PDB entry 3HUJ | X-ray diffraction, 2.50 A resolution | chains A and H of the 4 polymer chains in the assembly

[Chain A]
Name: T-cell surface glycoprotein CD1d
Organism: Homo sapiens
UniProt: P15813 (CD1D_HUMAN); residues 3-277 here correspond to UniProt positions 21-295 (UniProt number = residue number + 18)
Chain sequence (284 residues; row label = number of the first residue in the row; numbering starts at 0):
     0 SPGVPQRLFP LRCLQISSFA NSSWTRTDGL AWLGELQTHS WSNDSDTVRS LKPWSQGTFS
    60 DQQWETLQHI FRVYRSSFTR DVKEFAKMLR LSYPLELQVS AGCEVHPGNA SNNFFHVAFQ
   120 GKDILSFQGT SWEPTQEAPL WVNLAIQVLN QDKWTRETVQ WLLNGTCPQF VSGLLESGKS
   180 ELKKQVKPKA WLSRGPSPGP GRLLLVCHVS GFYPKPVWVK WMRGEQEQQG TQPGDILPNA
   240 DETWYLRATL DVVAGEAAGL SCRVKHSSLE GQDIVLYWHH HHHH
Unresolved in the structure: 0-5, 281-283
Sequence notes: expression tag (0-2, 278-283)
Cystine bridges: C102-C166, C206-C261
Glycans and other covalent adducts: N-acetylglucosamine (NAG) linked to N20, N42
Small-molecule neighbours: AGH (n-{(1S,2R,3S)-1-[(alpha-D-galactopyranosyloxy)methyl]-2,3-dihydroxyheptadecyl}hexacosanamide): L10, C12, L13, Q14, G28, L29, A30, H38, W40, V47, W63, I69, F70, V72, Y73, S76, F77, D80, V81, F84, L90, L96, A100, G101, F114, V116, I123, L124, W131, W140, L148, D151, W153, T154, T157, V158, L161, L162, C166, F169
Reported in the primary citation:
  - binding site for AGH: W153

[Chain H]
Name: NKT15 T cell receptor beta-chain
Organism: Homo sapiens
Chain sequence (246 residues; each row starts with the number of its first residue; note: 2 numbers in that range are skipped by the numbering (no residue carries them; nothing is unmodelled there); numbering starts at 0):
     0 MEADIYQTPR YLVIGTGKKI TLECSQTMGH DKMYWYQQDP GMELHLIHYS YGVNSTEKGD
    60 LSSE
    65 STVSRIRTEH FPLTLESARP SHTSQYLCAS SGLRDRGLY
   105 EQYFGPGTRL TVTEDLKNVF PPEVAVFEPS EAEISHTQKA TLVCLATGFY PDHVELSWWV
   165 NGKEVHSGVC TDPQPLKEQP ALNDSRYALS SRLRVSATFW QNPRNHFRCQ VQFYGLSEND
   225 EWTQDRAKPV TQIVSAEAWG RAD
Unresolved in the structure: 0
Cystine bridges: C23-C92, C148-C213

[Chain A / chain H interface]
Pairs across the interface (7):
  E83(A) with Y48(H), hydrogen bond; Y50(H), hydrogen bond
  K86(A) with Y48(H), hydrogen bond; E56(H), salt bridge
  M87(A) with Y50(H), hydrophobic
  Q146(A) with D30(H), hydrogen bond
  Q150(A) with Y103(H)
Other interface residues (no listed pair), chain A (6 interface residues in all): R89
Other interface residues (no listed pair), chain H (7 interface residues in all): N53, K57
From the paper, about this interface:
  - pairs named by the authors: Y50(H)-E83(A)

[Overview]
6 residues of chain A face 7 of chain H across their interface; the contacts include 4 hydrogen bonds and 1
salt bridge. Polar pairs include K86(A)-E56(H), E83(A)-Y48(H) and E83(A)-Y50(H). The authors report a contact
between Y50(H) and E83(A). Bound to chain A: compound AGH. From the paper: a binding site for AGH at W153(A).
Chain A is T-cell surface glycoprotein CD1d and chain H is NKT15 T cell receptor beta-chain, both from Homo
sapiens; the structure, Crystal structure of human CD1d-alpha-Galactosylceramide in complex with
semi-invariant NKT cell receptor, was determined by X-ray diffraction (same publication as 3HE6 and 3HE7).
